Entry 1HTO (X-ray diffraction, 2.40 A resolution); this record covers chains D and E of the 12 polymer chains in the assembly.

Chain D (and E):
Name: Glutamine synthetase
Source organism: Mycobacterium tuberculosis
Notes: EC 6.3.1.2; chain E of this document is another copy of the same molecule, construct and numbering; everything in this record applies to it too
Reference sequence: Q10377 (GLN1_MYCTU); the construct lacks a stretch of the UniProt sequence and is renumbered around it, so the offset changes along the chain: 601-603 = UniProt 2-4; 1-167 = UniProt 5-171; 500-502 = UniProt 172-174; 168-286 = UniProt 175-293; 3 more segments
Chain sequence (477 residues; row label = number of the first residue in the row):
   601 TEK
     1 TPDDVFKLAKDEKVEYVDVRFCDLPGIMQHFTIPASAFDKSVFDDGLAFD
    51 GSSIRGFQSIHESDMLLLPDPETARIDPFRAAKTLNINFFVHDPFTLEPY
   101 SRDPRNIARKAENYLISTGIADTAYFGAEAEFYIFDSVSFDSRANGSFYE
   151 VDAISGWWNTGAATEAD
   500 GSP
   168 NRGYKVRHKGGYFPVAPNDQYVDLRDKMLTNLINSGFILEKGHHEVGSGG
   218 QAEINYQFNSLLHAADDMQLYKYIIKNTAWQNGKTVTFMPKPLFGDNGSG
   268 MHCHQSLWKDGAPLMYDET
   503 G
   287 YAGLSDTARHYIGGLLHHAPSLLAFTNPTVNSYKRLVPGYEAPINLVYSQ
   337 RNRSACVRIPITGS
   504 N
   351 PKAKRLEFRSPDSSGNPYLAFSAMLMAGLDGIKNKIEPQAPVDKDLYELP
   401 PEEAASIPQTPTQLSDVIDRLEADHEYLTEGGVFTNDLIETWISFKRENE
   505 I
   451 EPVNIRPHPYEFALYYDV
Bound ions: Mn2+: His269, Glu357
Small-molecule neighbours: adenosine monophosphate (AMP): Tyr125, Phe126, Gly127, Ala128, Glu129, Gly209, His210, Asn222, Tyr223, Gln224, Phe225, His271, Gln272, Ser273, Trp275, Arg344, Lys352, Arg355
Reported in the primary citation:
  - binding site for citric acid: Glu131, Asn264, Gly265, His269, Arg321, Glu327, Arg339, Arg359
  - post-translational modification sites: Tyr397 (citing earlier work)

Interface between chain D and chain E:
Contacting residue pairs - 91 pairs, chain D then chain E:
  Thr160(D) - Ser139(E)
  Thr160(D) - Phe140(E)  hydrogen bond (side chain-backbone)
  Gly161(D) - Phe140(E)  hydrogen bond (backbone-backbone)
  Gly161(D) - Phe148(E)
  Ala162(D) - Ser139(E)
  Asn168(D) - Ser137(E)
  Asn168(D) - Val138(E)  hydrogen bond (backbone-backbone)
  Asn168(D) - Ser139(E)
  Arg169(D) - Asp136(E)
  Arg169(D) - Val138(E)
  Arg169(D) - Trp247(E)  hydrogen bond (side chain-backbone)
  Arg169(D) - Gly250(E)
  Arg169(D) - Lys251(E)  hydrogen bond (side chain-backbone)
  Arg169(D) - Thr252(E)  hydrogen bond (backbone-side chain)
  Gly170(D) - Val138(E)
  Gly170(D) - Trp247(E)
  Tyr171(D) - Lys243(E)
  Tyr171(D) - Trp247(E)  hydrophobic
  Tyr171(D) - Thr252(E)
  Tyr171(D) - Val253(E)  hydrogen bond (side chain-backbone)
  Val173(D) - Phe140(E)  hydrophobic
  Lys176(D) - Pro25(E)
  Lys176(D) - Phe445(E)
  Gly177(D) - Asp23(E)
  Gly177(D) - Pro25(E)
  Gly177(D) - Arg55(E)
  Gly178(D) - Asp23(E)  hydrogen bond (backbone-side chain)
  Gly178(D) - Gln29(E)
  Gly178(D) - Ser53(E)
  Tyr179(D) - Gln29(E)  hydrogen bond (backbone-side chain)
  Tyr179(D) - Ser53(E)  hydrogen bond (backbone-side chain)
  Phe180(D) - Gln29(E)  hydrogen bond (backbone-side chain)
  Phe180(D) - His30(E)  hydrogen bond (backbone-side chain)
  Phe180(D) - Phe49(E)  hydrophobic
  Phe180(D) - Ser52(E)
  Pro181(D) - Ile27(E)  hydrophobic
  Pro181(D) - Met28(E)
  Pro181(D) - Gln29(E)
  Pro181(D) - His30(E)
  Val182(D) - Arg20(E)
  Val182(D) - Met28(E)  hydrogen bond (backbone-backbone)
  Val182(D) - His30(E)
  Val182(D) - Tyr240(E)  hydrophobic
  Ala183(D) - Tyr240(E)
  Ala183(D) - Asn244(E)
  Pro184(D) - Lys243(E)
  Pro184(D) - Asn244(E)
  Pro184(D) - Trp247(E)  hydrophobic
  Asp186(D) - His30(E)  salt bridge
  Gln187(D) - Trp247(E)
  Val189(D) - Arg80(E)
  Asp190(D) - Ala81(E)  hydrogen bond (side chain-backbone)
  Asp193(D) - Tyr16(E)
  Asp193(D) - Arg80(E)  salt bridge
  Asp193(D) - Ala82(E)
  Leu196(D) - Tyr16(E)  hydrophobic
  Thr197(D) - Tyr16(E)  hydrogen bond
  Ile200(D) - Tyr16(E)
  Leu206(D) - Pro34(E)
  Leu206(D) - Ser36(E)
  Glu207(D) - Ala37(E)
  His210(D) - Thr32(E)
  His210(D) - Ile33(E)
  His210(D) - Pro34(E)
  His211(D) - Phe31(E)
  His211(D) - Thr32(E)
  His211(D) - Ile33(E)
  His211(D) - Ala48(E)
  His211(D) - Phe49(E)
  Glu212(D) - Phe31(E)
  Glu212(D) - Thr32(E)  hydrogen bond (backbone-backbone)
  Glu212(D) - Arg80(E)  salt bridge
  Glu327(D) - Ile60(E)
  Gln336(D) - Ser63(E)
  Gln336(D) - Asp64(E)
  Arg337(D) - Ile60(E)
  Arg337(D) - His61(E)
  Arg337(D) - Ser63(E)
  Arg337(D) - Phe95(E)
  Asn338(D) - Ile60(E)
  Arg339(D) - Asp50(E)
  Arg339(D) - Ile60(E)
  Arg339(D) - Ser63(E)
  Arg339(D) - Asp64(E)  salt bridge
  Arg344(D) - Asp64(E)  salt bridge
  Ile347(D) - Asp64(E)
  Ile347(D) - Phe95(E)  hydrophobic
  Asp395(D) - Ser59(E)
  Asp395(D) - Ile60(E)
  Asp395(D) - His61(E)  salt bridge
  Pro502(D) - Ser137(E)
Other interface residues (no listed pair), chain D (44 interface residues in all): Arg192, Lys208, Val213, Ser340, Glu398
Other interface residues (no listed pair), chain E (49 interface residues in all): Glu15, Glu62, Asp141, Thr254, Asn449

In short:
44 residues of chain D face 49 of chain E across their interface; the contacts include 16 hydrogen bonds and 6
salt bridges. Polar pairs include Asp186(D)-His30(E), Asp193(D)-Arg80(E) and Glu212(D)-Arg80(E). Chain D binds
adenosine monophosphate. The paper reports a binding site for citric acid at Glu131(D), Asn264(D) and
Gly265(D) among others; a modification site at Tyr397(D).
Chain D and chain E are both Glutamine synthetase (Mycobacterium tuberculosis); the structure,
Crystallographic structure of a relaxed glutamine synthetase from mycobacterium tuberculosis, was determined
by X-ray diffraction, deposited together with 1HTQ.
